6CAQ - chains A and I of the 23 polymer chains in the assembly; structure by X-ray diffraction, 3.40 A resolution.

== Chain A ==
Molecule: 16S Ribosomal RNA rRNA
Source organism: Thermus thermophilus (strain HB8 / ATCC 27634 / DSM 579)
Sequence (1522 nucleotides; numbered 0 to 1544 plus 19 insertion-coded residues; 42 numbers in that range are skipped by the numbering (no residue carries them; nothing is unmodelled there); the number before each row is that of its first residue; a row labelled like 190A-190L holds insertion residues (190A, then the next letters in order); numbering starts at 0):
     0 UUUGUUGGAGAGUCUGAUCCUGGCUCAGGGUGAACGCUGGCGGCGUGCCU
    50 AAGACAUGCAAGUCGUGCGGG
    73 CCGCGGGGUUUU
    88 ACUCCG
    95 UGGUC
   101 AGCGGCGGACGGGUGAGUAACGCGUGGGU
  129A G
   130 ACCUACCCGGAAGAGGGGGACAACCCGGGGAAACUCGGGCUAAUCCCCCA
   180 UGUGGACCCGC
190A-190L CCCUUGGGGUGU
   191 GUCCAAAGGGCUUU
   216 GCCCGCUUCCGGAUGGGCCCGCGUCCCAUCAGCUAGUUGGUGGGGUAAUG
   266 GCCCACCAAGGCGACGACGGGUAGCCGGUCUGAGAGGAUGGCCGGCCACA
   316 GGGGCACUGAGACACGGGCCCCACUCCUACGGGAGGCAGCAGUUAGGAAU
   366 CUUCCGCAAUGGGCGCAAGCCUGACGGAGCGACGCCGCUUGGAGGAAGAA
   416 GCCCUUCGGGGUGUAAACUCCUGAA
   442 CCCGGGACGAAACCCCCGACGA
   474 GGGGACUGACGGUACCGGG
   494 GUAAUAGCGCCGGCCAACUCCGUGCCAGCAGCCXCGGUAAUACGGAGGGC
   544 GCGAGCGUUACCCGGAUUCACUGGGCGUAAAGGGCGUGUAGGCGGCCUGG
   594 GGCGUCCCAUGUGAAAGACCACGGCUCAACCGUGGGGGAGCGUGGGAUAC
   644 GCUCAGGCUAGACGGUGGGAGAGGGUGGUGGAAUUCCCGGAGUAGCGGUG
   694 AAAUGCGCAGAUACCGGGAGGAACGCCGAUGGCGAAGGCAGCCACCUGGU
   744 CCACCCGUGACGCUGAGGCGCGAAAGCGUGGGGAGCAAACCGGAUUAGAU
   794 ACCCGGGUAGUCCACGCCCUAAACGAUGCGCGCUAGGUCUCUGGGUCU
   848 CCUGGGGGCCGAAGCUAACGCGUUAAGCGCGCCGCCUGGGGAGUACGGCC
   898 GCAAGGCUGAAACUCAAAGGAAUUGACGGGGGCCCGCACAAGCGGUGGAG
   948 CAUGUGGUUUAAUUCGAAGXAACGCGAAGAACCUUACCAGGCCUUGACAU
   998 GCUAGG
 1003A G
  1004 AACCCGGGUGAAAGCCUGGGGUGCCCC
1030A-1030D GCGA
  1031 GGGGAGCCCUAGCACAGGUGCUGCAUGGCCGUCGUCAGCUCGUGCCGUGA
  1081 GGUGUUGGGUUAAGUCCCGCAACGAGCGCAACCCCCGCCGUUAGUUGCCA
  1131 GCGGUUCGGCCGGGCACUCUAACGGGACUGCCCGCGAAA
  1171 GCGGGAGGAAGGAGGGGACGACGUCUGGUCAGCAUGGCCCUUACGGCCUG
  1221 GGCGACACACGUGCUACAAUGCCCACUACAAAGCGAUGCCACCCGGCAAC
  1271 GGGGAGCUAAUCGCAAAAAGGUGGGCCCAGUUCGGAUUGGGGUCUGCAAC
  1321 CCGACCCCAUGAAGCCGGAAUCGCUAGUAAUCGCGGAUCAG
 1361A C
  1362 CAUGCCGCGGUGAAUACGUUCCCGGGCCUUGUACACACXGCCXGUXACGC
  1412 CAUGGGAGCGGGCUCUACCCGAAGUCGCCGGG
  1446 AGCCUACGGG
  1459 CAGGCGCCGAGGGUAGGGCCCGUGACUGGGGCGAAGUCGUAACAAGGUAG
  1509 CUGUACCGGAAGGUGCGGCUGGAUCACCUCCUUUCU
Not modelled in the structure: 0-4, 1534-1538
Construct notes: conflict C13 (U131313 in 55771382)
Modified / non-standard residues: PSU (pseudouridine-5'-monophosphate) at position 516, G7M (N7-methyl-guanosine-5'-monophosphate) at position 527, M2G (N2-dimethylguanosine-5'-monophosphate) at position 966, 5MC (5-methylcytidine-5'-monophosphate) at position 967, 2MG (2N-methylguanosine-5'-monophosphate) at position 1207, 5MC (5-methylcytidine-5'-monophosphate) at position 1400, 4OC (4n,o2'-methylcytidine-5'-monophosphate) at position 1402, 5MC (5-methylcytidine-5'-monophosphate) at position 1404, 5MC (5-methylcytidine-5'-monophosphate) at position 1407, UR3 (3-methyluridine-5'-monophoshate) at position 1498, MA6 (6N-dimethyladenosine-5'-monophoshate) at position 1518, MA6 (6N-dimethyladenosine-5'-monophoshate) at position 1519, PSU (pseudouridine-5'-monophosphate) at position 1540, PSU (pseudouridine-5'-monophosphate) at position 1541
Bound ions: Mg2+ site 1 near U5 (its only coordinating residue here); Mg2+ site 2: C13, G7M_527; Mg2+ site 3 near U14 (its only coordinating residue here); Mg2+ site 4 near G22 (its only coordinating residue here); Mg2+ site 5 near G38 (its only coordinating residue here); Mg2+ site 6: C48, G115; Mg2+ site 7: A59, U387; Mg2+ site 8: G61, U62; Mg2+ site 9: U83, C1543; Mg2+ site 10 near U98 (its only coordinating residue here); Mg2+ site 11 near G107 (its only coordinating residue here); Mg2+ site 12 near G111 (its only coordinating residue here); 111 more Mg2+ sites not listed
Small-molecule neighbours: EUS (N-[(1R,2S,3S,4R,5S)-5-amino-4-{[(2S,3R)-3-amino-6-(aminomethyl)-3,4-dihydro-2H-pyran-2-yl]oxy}-2-{[3-deoxy-4-C-methyl-3-(methylamino)-beta-L-arabinopyranosyl]oxy}-3-hydroxycyclohexyl]methanesulfonamide): 5MC_1404, G1405, U1406, 5MC_1407, A1408, C1409, G1491, A1492, A1493, G1494, U1495, C1496, G1497

== Chain I ==
Name: 30S ribosomal protein S9
Source organism: Thermus thermophilus (strain HB8 / ATCC 27634 / DSM 579)
UniProt: P80374 (RS9_THET8); residues 2-128 here = UniProt positions 2-128
Sequence (127 residues; row label = number of the first residue in the row):
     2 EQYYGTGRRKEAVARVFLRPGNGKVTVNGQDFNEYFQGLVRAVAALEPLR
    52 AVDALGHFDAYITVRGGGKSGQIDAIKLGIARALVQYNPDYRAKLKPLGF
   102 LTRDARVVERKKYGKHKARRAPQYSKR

== Interface between chain A and chain I ==
Pairs across the interface (114; chain A residue first):
  G942(A) with Gln124(I), base contact
  U943(A) with Gln124(I), hydrogen bond to the sugar
  M2G_966(A) with Lys127(I), sugar contact
  C970(A) with Ser126(I), hydrogen bond to the base
  C1116(A) with Val108(I), sugar contact
  G1117(A) with Arg104(I), salt bridge to the phosphate; Ala106(I), sugar contact
  C1118(A) with Arg9(I), salt bridge to the phosphate; Arg83(I), hydrogen bond to the phosphate; Arg104(I), salt bridge to the phosphate
  C1119(A) with Arg9(I), salt bridge to the phosphate; Arg83(I), salt bridge to the phosphate
  G1127(A) with Arg16(I), hydrogen bond to the sugar; Arg66(I), salt bridge to the phosphate
  C1128(A) with Arg16(I), sugar contact; Arg66(I), salt bridge to the phosphate
  C1129(A) with Tyr62(I), hydrogen bond to the phosphate
  A1130(A) with Gln3(I), hydrogen bond to the sugar; Phe18(I), sugar contact; Arg20(I), hydrogen bond to the phosphate; Tyr62(I), sugar contact
  G1131(A) with Arg20(I), salt bridge to the phosphate
  C1147(A) with Tyr5(I), hydrogen bond to the sugar; Thr7(I), phosphate contact; Arg16(I), hydrogen bond to the base
  U1148(A) with Thr7(I), hydrogen bond to the phosphate; Arg9(I), phosphate contact; Val14(I), sugar contact; Arg16(I), sugar contact
  C1149(A) with Arg9(I), salt bridge to the phosphate; Val14(I), phosphate contact
  G1177(A) with Lys97(I), salt bridge to the phosphate
  G1178(A) with Arg93(I), salt bridge to the phosphate; Lys97(I), hydrogen bond to the base
  A1179(A) with Arg93(I), salt bridge to the phosphate; Leu102(I), sugar contact; Thr103(I), phosphate contact; Arg104(I), hydrogen bond to the sugar
  A1180(A) with Thr103(I), hydrogen bond to the phosphate
  G1186(A) with Glu110(I), sugar contact; Lys113(I), hydrogen bond to the phosphate; Arg120(I), salt bridge to the phosphate
  G1187(A) with Arg111(I), hydrogen bond to the sugar; Lys113(I), salt bridge to the phosphate
  A1188(A) with Tyr114(I), phosphate contact
  C1230(A) with Arg128(I), sugar contact
  G1231(A) with Ser126(I), phosphate contact
  U1232(A) with Gln124(I), hydrogen bond to the phosphate; Tyr125(I), phosphate contact; Ser126(I), phosphate contact
  G1233(A) with His117(I), salt bridge to the phosphate; Pro123(I), phosphate contact; Gln124(I), hydrogen bond to the phosphate
  A1248(A) with Lys70(I), hydrogen bond to the sugar
  C1249(A) with Tyr36(I), sugar contact; Gly68(I), hydrogen bond to the sugar; Gly69(I), base contact; Lys70(I), sugar contact; Gln73(I), hydrogen bond to the sugar
  A1250(A) with Arg66(I), phosphate contact; Gly67(I), hydrogen bond to the phosphate; Gly68(I), hydrogen bond to the sugar
  A1251(A) with Glu12(I), sugar contact; Gly67(I), phosphate contact
  G1290(A) with Leu40(I), sugar contact
  G1291(A) with Gly39(I), sugar contact
  C1342(A) with Gln124(I), sugar contact; Tyr125(I), phosphate contact
  G1343(A) with Arg121(I), hydrogen bond to the sugar; Ala122(I), phosphate contact; Tyr125(I), phosphate contact
  C1344(A) with Lys116(I), salt bridge to the phosphate; Arg120(I), sugar contact; Ala122(I), phosphate contact
  U1345(A) with Arg120(I), salt bridge to the phosphate
  A1346(A) with Arg120(I), salt bridge to the phosphate
  G1347(A) with Arg10(I), hydrogen bond to the base; Arg107(I), hydrogen bond to the base; Val108(I), sugar contact; Val109(I), sugar contact; Glu110(I), hydrogen bond to the phosphate
  U1348(A) with Glu110(I), sugar contact; Arg120(I), phosphate contact
  A1349(A) with Lys118(I), salt bridge to the phosphate; Arg120(I), hydrogen bond to the phosphate; Arg121(I), hydrogen bond to the phosphate
  A1350(A) with Lys118(I), phosphate contact; Arg121(I), salt bridge to the phosphate
  U1351(A) with Lys118(I), base contact
  C1366(A) with His117(I), salt bridge to the phosphate
  C1367(A) with Lys112(I), salt bridge to the phosphate; Tyr114(I), phosphate contact; Gly115(I), hydrogen bond to the phosphate; Lys116(I), phosphate contact
  G1368(A) with Arg111(I), salt bridge to the phosphate; Lys112(I), salt bridge to the phosphate; Lys113(I), phosphate contact; Tyr114(I), hydrogen bond to the phosphate
  C1369(A) with Arg111(I), phosphate contact; Lys112(I), hydrogen bond to the phosphate
  G1370(A) with Glu12(I), sugar contact; Val109(I), phosphate contact
  G1371(A) with Lys11(I), phosphate contact; Glu12(I), phosphate contact; Gly68(I), phosphate contact; Gly69(I), hydrogen bond to the phosphate; Val109(I), phosphate contact
  U1372(A) with Lys11(I), salt bridge to the phosphate; Gly69(I), phosphate contact; Lys70(I), phosphate contact; Ser71(I), hydrogen bond to the phosphate; Gly72(I), hydrogen bond to the phosphate
  G1373(A) with Lys11(I), hydrogen bond to the base; Ser71(I), hydrogen bond to the phosphate
Interface residues without a listed pair, chain A (53 interface residues in all): G941, U1292
Interface residues without a listed pair, chain I (56 interface residues in all): Glu2, Gln38, Arg42, Thr64, Ala119

== In short ==
The interface between chain A and chain I involves 53 residues on one side and 56 on the other; the contacts
include 36 hydrogen bonds and 25 salt bridges. Polar contacts include C970(A)-Ser126(I), C1147(A)-Arg16(I) and
G1178(A)-Lys97(I). Chain A binds compound EUS.
Here chain A is 16S Ribosomal RNA rRNA and chain I is 30S ribosomal protein S9, both from Thermus thermophilus
(strain HB8 / ATCC 27634 / DSM 579). Entry 6CAQ (Crystal Structure of 30S ribosomal subunit from Thermus
thermophilus) was determined by X-ray diffraction.
